PDB entry 9CU6 | electron microscopy, 3.30 A resolution | chains A and F of the 13 polymer chains in the assembly

[Chain A]
Protein: JRFL NFL TD CC3+ gp140
Source organism: Human immunodeficiency virus 1
Chain sequence (649 residues; row label = number of the first residue in the row; note: 21 numbers in that range are skipped by the numbering (no residue carries them; nothing is unmodelled there); a row labelled like 505A-505R holds insertion residues (505A, then the next letters in order)):
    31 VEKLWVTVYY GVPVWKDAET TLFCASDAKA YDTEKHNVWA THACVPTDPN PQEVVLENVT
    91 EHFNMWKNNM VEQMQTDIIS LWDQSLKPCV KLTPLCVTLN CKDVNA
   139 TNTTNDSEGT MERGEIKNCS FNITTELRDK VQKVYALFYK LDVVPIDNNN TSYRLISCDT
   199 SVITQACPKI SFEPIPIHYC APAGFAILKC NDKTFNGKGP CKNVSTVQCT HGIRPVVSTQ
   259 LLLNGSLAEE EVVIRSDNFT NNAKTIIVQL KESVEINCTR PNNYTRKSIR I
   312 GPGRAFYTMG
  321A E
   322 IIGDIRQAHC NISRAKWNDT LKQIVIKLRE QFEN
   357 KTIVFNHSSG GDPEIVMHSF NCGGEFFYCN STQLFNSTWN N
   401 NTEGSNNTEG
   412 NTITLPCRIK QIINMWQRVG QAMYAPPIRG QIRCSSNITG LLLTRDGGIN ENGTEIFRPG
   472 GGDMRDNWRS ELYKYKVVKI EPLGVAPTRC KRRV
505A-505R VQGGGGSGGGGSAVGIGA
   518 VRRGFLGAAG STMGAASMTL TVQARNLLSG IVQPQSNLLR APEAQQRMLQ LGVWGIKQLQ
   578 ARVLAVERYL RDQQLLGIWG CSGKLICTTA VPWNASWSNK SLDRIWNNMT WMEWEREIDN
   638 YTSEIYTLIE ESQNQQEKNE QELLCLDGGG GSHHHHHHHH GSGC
Not modelled in the structure: 31, 61-62, 139-147, 401-407, 458-461, 505A-505R, 547-567, 664-681
Disulfides: Cys54-Cys74, Cys119-Cys205, Cys126-Cys196, Cys131-Cys157, Cys218-Cys247, Cys228-Cys239, Cys296-Cys331, Cys378-Cys445, Cys385-Cys418, Cys598-Cys604
Glycans and other covalent adducts: glycan linked to Asn88, Asn625; N-acetylglucosamine (NAG) linked to Asn156, Asn160, Asn241, Asn262, Asn276, Asn295, Asn301, Asn332, Asn339, Asn362, Asn386, Asn392, Asn448

[Chain F]
Protein: 35O22 heavy chain Fv
Source organism: Homo sapiens
Chain sequence (131 residues; numbered 1 to 113 plus 18 insertion-coded residues; the number before each row is that of its first residue; a row labelled like 72A-72H holds insertion residues (72A, then the next letters in order)):
     1 QGQLVQSGAE LKKPGASVKI SCKTSGYRFN FYHINWIRQT AGRGPEWMGW IS
   52A P
    53 YSGDKNLAPA FQDRVIMTTD
72A-72H TEVPVTSF
    73 TSTGAAYMEI
82A-82C RNL
    83 KFDDTGTYFC AKGLLRDG
100A-100F SSTWLP
   101 YLWGQGTLLT VSS
Not modelled in the structure: 1, 113
Disulfides: Cys22-Cys92

[Interface between chain A and chain F]
Contacting residue pairs - 25 pairs, chain A then chain F:
  Glu87(A) - Tyr53(F)  hydrogen bond
  Asn88(A) - Arg28(F)  hydrogen bond (backbone-side chain)
  Asn88(A) - Phe31(F)
  Asn88(A) - Tyr53(F)
  Asn88(A) - Arg98(F)
  Thr90(A) - Arg28(F)  hydrogen bond
  Thr90(A) - Ser72G(F)  hydrogen bond (backbone-side chain)
  Pro238(A) - Pro72D(F)
  Pro238(A) - Val72E(F)
  Pro238(A) - Thr72F(F)
  Pro238(A) - Ser72G(F)
  Lys240(A) - Thr72A(F)
  Lys240(A) - Glu72B(F)  hydrogen bond (side chain-backbone)
  Lys240(A) - Pro72D(F)
  Gly527(A) - Arg98(F)  hydrogen bond (backbone-side chain)
  Thr529(A) - Arg98(F)
  Asn624(A) - Leu97(F)
  Asn624(A) - Arg98(F)  hydrogen bond (backbone-backbone)
  Asn624(A) - Asp99(F)  hydrogen bond (backbone-backbone)
  Asn624(A) - Gly100(F)
  Asn625(A) - Tyr32(F)  hydrogen bond
  Asn625(A) - Arg98(F)
  Thr627(A) - Arg98(F)
  Glu630(A) - Phe72H(F)
  Arg633(A) - Phe72H(F)
Interface residues without a listed pair, chain A (17 interface residues in all): Val89, Glu91, Ser528, Ala532, Asp620

[Overview]
Chain A and chain F form an interface of 17 and 15 residues respectively; the contacts include 9 hydrogen
bonds. Polar pairs include Glu87(A)-Tyr53(F), Asn88(A)-Arg28(F) and Thr90(A)-Arg28(F). Covalently linked
N-acetylglucosamine: at Asn156(A), Asn160(A), Asn241(A), Asn262(A), Asn276(A) and Asn295(A) and 7 more.
Chain A is JRFL NFL TD CC3+ gp140 (Human immunodeficiency virus 1) and chain F is 35O22 heavy chain Fv (Homo
sapiens); the structure, LJF-034 Fab in complex with HIV Env JRFL NFL TD CC3+ trimer and 35O22 Fab, was
determined by electron microscopy, deposited together with 9DMF, 9CU5 and 9CV7.
